6XH8 - chains F and 1 of the 11 polymer chains in the assembly; structure by electron microscopy, 4.10 A resolution (low resolution: residue-level contacts below are approximate; hydrogen-bond / salt-bridge calls are withheld).

Chain F:
Name: RNA polymerase sigma factor RpoD
Organism: Escherichia coli
UniProt: P00579 (RPOD_ECOLI); residues 1-613 here = UniProt positions 1-613
Amino-acid sequence (628 residues; row label = number of the first residue in the row; numbers below 1 keep their minus sign (Met-14 is residue -14)):
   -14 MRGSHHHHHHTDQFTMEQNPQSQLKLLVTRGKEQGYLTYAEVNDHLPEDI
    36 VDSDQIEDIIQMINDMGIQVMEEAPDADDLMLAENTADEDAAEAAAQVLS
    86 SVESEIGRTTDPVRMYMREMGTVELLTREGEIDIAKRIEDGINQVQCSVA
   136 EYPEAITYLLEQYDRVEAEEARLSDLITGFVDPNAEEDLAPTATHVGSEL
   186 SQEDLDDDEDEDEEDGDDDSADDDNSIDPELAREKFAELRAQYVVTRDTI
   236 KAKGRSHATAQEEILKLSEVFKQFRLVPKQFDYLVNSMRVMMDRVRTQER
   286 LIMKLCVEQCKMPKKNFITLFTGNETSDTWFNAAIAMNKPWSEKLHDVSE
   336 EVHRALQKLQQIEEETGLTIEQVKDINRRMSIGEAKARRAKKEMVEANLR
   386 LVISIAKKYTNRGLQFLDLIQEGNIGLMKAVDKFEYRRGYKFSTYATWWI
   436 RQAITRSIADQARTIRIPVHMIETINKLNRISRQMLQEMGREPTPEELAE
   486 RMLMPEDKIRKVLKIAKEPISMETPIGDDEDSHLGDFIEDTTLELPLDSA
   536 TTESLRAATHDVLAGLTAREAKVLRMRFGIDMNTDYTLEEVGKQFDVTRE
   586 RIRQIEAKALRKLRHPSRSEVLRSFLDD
Disordered / not traced: -14 to 78, 172-209
Sequence notes: expression tag (-14 to 0)
UniProt features mapped onto this chain:
  - DNA-binding region: Leu573 to Ala592 (H-T-H motif)
  - region: Arg584 to Arg599 (Interaction with anti-sigma factors)
  - motif: Asp403 to Gln406 (Interaction with polymerase core subunit RpoC)
  - site: Arg562 (Interaction with anti-sigma factors)
From the paper describing this entry:
  - mutagenesis - R157A/S159A/K264A: decreased binding to HTH-type transcriptional regulator CueR
  - mutagenesis - R157A/S159A/K264A: unchanged binding to basal promoter binding activity

Chain 1:
Molecule: Nontemplate strand DNA
Sequence (54 nucleotides; each row starts with the number of its first residue):
    35 GCCTTGACCTTCCCCTTGCTGGAAGGTTTAACCTGTGTGCAGTCTGACGC
    85 GGCG

Chain F / chain 1 interface:
Contacting residue pairs (52):
  Val98(F) with DT70(1)
  Arg99(F) with DG71(1)
  Met102(F) with DG69(1); DT70(1)
  Met105(F) with DG69(1)
  Gly106(F) with DG69(1)
  Leu110(F) with DT68(1)
  Thr112(F) with DT68(1)
  Ala382(F) with DT68(1)
  Asn383(F) with DT68(1)
  Arg385(F) with DT68(1); DG69(1)
  Leu386(F) with DC67(1); DT68(1)
  Ile388(F) with DG69(1)
  Lys392(F) with DT70(1)
  Arg397(F) with DG73(1)
  Phe401(F) with DG71(1)
  Lys418(F) with DT63(1)
  Phe419(F) with DA64(1)
  Glu420(F) with DA64(1)
  Arg423(F) with DA64(1)
  Tyr425(F) with DA64(1); DA65(1); DC66(1)
  Lys426(F) with DC66(1)
  Ser428(F) with DC67(1); DT68(1)
  Thr429(F) with DC66(1)
  Tyr430(F) with DA64(1)
  Trp433(F) with DT63(1); DA64(1)
  Gln437(F) with DT62(1); DT63(1)
  Arg451(F) with DA58(1); DG59(1)
  Pro453(F) with DG59(1)
  His455(F) with DG59(1)
  Met456(F) with DA58(1)
  Asp581(F) with DC37(1)
  Val582(F) with DT38(1)
  Thr583(F) with DC37(1); DT38(1)
  Arg584(F) with DA41(1)
  Glu585(F) with DT39(1); DG40(1); DA41(1)
  Arg586(F) with DG35(1); DC36(1); DC37(1); DT38(1)
  Lys593(F) with DG35(1)
Other interface residues (no listed pair), chain F (41 interface residues in all): Thr107, Leu384, Ser389, Ile590
Other interface residues (no listed pair), chain 1 (21 interface residues in all): DT72

Overview:
41 residues of chain F face 21 of chain 1 across their interface. The paper reports that R157A/S159A/K264A of
chain F reduce binding to HTH-type transcriptional regulator CueR; R157A/S159A/K264A of chain F leave binding
to basal promoter binding activity unchanged.
Chain F is RNA polymerase sigma factor RpoD (Escherichia coli) and chain 1 is Nontemplate strand DNA; the
structure, CueR-transcription activation complex with RNA transcript, was determined by electron microscopy
together with 6XH7 from the same study.
